PDB entry 3WZM | X-ray diffraction, 2.48 A resolution | chains A and B

Chain A (and B):
Molecule: Zearalenone hydrolase
Organism: Clonostachys rosea
Notes: chain B of this document is another copy of the same molecule, construct and numbering; everything in this record applies to it too
UniProtKB: Q8NKB0 (Q8NKB0_BIOOC); residues 1-264 here = UniProt positions 1-264
Sequence (278 residues; each row starts with the number of its first residue; numbers below 1 keep their minus sign (Met-13 is residue -13)):
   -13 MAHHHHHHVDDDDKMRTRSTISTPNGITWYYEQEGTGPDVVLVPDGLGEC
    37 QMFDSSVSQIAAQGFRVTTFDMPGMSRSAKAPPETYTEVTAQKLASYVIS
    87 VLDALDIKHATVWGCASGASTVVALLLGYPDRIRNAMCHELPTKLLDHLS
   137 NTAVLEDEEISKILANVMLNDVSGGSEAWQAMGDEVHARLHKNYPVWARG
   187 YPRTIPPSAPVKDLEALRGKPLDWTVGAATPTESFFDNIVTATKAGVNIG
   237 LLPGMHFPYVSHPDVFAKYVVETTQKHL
Not modelled in the structure: -13 to 0
Construct notes: expression tag (-13 to 0); engineered mutation Ala102 (Ser in Q8NKB0)
UniProt features mapped onto this chain:
  - active site: Glu126, His242
  - binding site (zearalenone): Gly32, Ser103, Trp183, Tyr187, Ser220, His242
Ligand contacts: Zearalenone (ZER; (3S,11E)-14,16-dihydroxy-3-methyl-3,4,5,6,9,10-hexahydro-1H-2-benzoxacyclotetradecine-1,7(8H)-dione): Asp31, Gly32, Leu33, Ala102, Ser103, Pro128, Leu132, Leu135, Val153, Met154, Val158, Trp183, Tyr187, Pro188, Ile191, Pro192, Phe221, His242, Phe243
Reported in the primary citation:
  - catalytic residues: Gly32
  - binding site for Zearalenone: Gly32, Leu33, Ser103, Pro128, Leu135, Val153, Met154, Val158, Trp183, Ile191, Pro192, Phe221, His242
  - mutagenesis - W183A, W183H: abolished catalytic activity on Zearalenone
  - mutagenesis - L132A/H134A, H134A, V153D, V153Q, V158D, V158H, W183F, P192S: decreased catalytic activity on Zearalenone
  - mutagenesis - S103A, L132A, V153A, V153H: unchanged catalytic activity on Zearalenone
  - mutagenesis - E126A: abolished catalytic activity
  - mutagenesis - D223A, H242A: decreased catalytic activity
  - mutagenesis - P192S: decreased catalytic activity on ZEN
  - mutagenesis - I225E/V226E: abolished expression

Interface between chain A and chain B:
Pairs across the interface (38):
  Val212(A) with Thr218(B)
  Gly213(A) with Thr218(B)
  Ala214(A) with Pro217(B); Thr218(B), hydrogen bond (backbone-backbone); Glu219(B), hydrogen bond (backbone-backbone)
  Thr216(A) with Pro217(B); Thr218(B), hydrogen bond (backbone-side chain)
  Pro217(A) with Ala214(B); Thr216(B); Thr218(B), hydrogen bond (backbone-side chain)
  Thr218(A) with Val212(B); Gly213(B); Ala214(B), hydrogen bond (backbone-backbone); Thr216(B), hydrogen bond (side chain-backbone); Pro217(B), hydrogen bond (side chain-backbone); Thr218(B); Ile225(B); Leu237(B)
  Glu219(A) with Ala214(B), hydrogen bond (backbone-backbone); Leu237(B)
  Phe222(A) with Ile225(B), hydrophobic; Ile235(B); Leu237(B), hydrophobic
  Ile225(A) with Thr218(B); Phe222(B), hydrophobic; Ile225(B), hydrophobic; Val226(B), hydrophobic
  Val226(A) with Ile225(B), hydrophobic; Thr229(B)
  Thr229(A) with Val226(B); Thr229(B); Lys230(B)
  Lys230(A) with Thr229(B)
  Ile235(A) with Phe222(B)
  Gly236(A) with Phe222(B)
  Leu237(A) with Thr218(B); Glu219(B); Phe222(B), hydrophobic
Other interface residues (no listed pair), chain A (16 interface residues in all): Ala215
Other interface residues (no listed pair), chain B (16 interface residues in all): Ala215, Gly236

In short:
Chain A and chain B each contribute 16 residues to their interface, with 8 hydrogen bonds. Polar pairs include
Thr216(A)-Thr218(B), Pro217(A)-Thr218(B) and Ala214(A)-Thr218(B). Chain A binds Zearalenone. From the paper:
the catalytic residue Gly32(A); L132A/H134A, H134A and V153D of chain A, among others, reduce catalytic
activity on Zearalenone; 18 substitutions were tested in all.
Chain A and chain B are both Zearalenone hydrolase (Clonostachys rosea); the structure, ZEN lactonase mutant
complex, was determined by X-ray diffraction together with 3WZL from the same study.
